PDB entry 1DE4 | X-ray diffraction, 2.80 A resolution | chains D and E of the 6 polymer chains in the assembly

[Chain D]
Name: Hemochromatosis protein
Organism: Homo sapiens
Notes: fragment: ectodomain
Reference sequence: Q30201 (HFE_HUMAN); residues 1-275 here correspond to UniProt positions 23-297 (UniProt number = residue number + 22)
Sequence (275 residues; numbered 1 to 275; the number before each row is that of its first residue):
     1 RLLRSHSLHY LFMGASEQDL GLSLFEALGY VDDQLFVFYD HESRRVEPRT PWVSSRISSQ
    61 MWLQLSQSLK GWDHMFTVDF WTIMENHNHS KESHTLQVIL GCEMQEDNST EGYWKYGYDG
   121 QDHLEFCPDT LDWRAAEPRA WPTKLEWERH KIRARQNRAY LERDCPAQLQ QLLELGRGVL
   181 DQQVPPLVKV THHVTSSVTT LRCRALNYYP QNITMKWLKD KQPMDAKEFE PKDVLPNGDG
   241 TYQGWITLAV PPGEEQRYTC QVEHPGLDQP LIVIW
Unresolved in the structure: 1-3
Cystine bridges: Cys-102/Cys-165, Cys-203/Cys-260
Swiss-Prot annotation at these positions:
  - glycosylation (N-linked (GlcNAc...) asparagine): Asn-88, Asn-108, Asn-212

[Chain E]
Name: Beta-2-microglobulin
Organism: Homo sapiens
Reference sequence: P61769 (B2MG_HUMAN); residues 1-99 here correspond to UniProt positions 21-119 (UniProt number = residue number + 20)
Sequence (99 residues; row label = number of the first residue in the row):
     1 IQRTPKIQVY SRHPAENGKS NFLNCYVSGF HPSDIEVDLL KNGERIEKVE HSDLSFSKDW
    61 SFYLLYYTEF TPTEKDEYAC RVNHVTLSQP KIVKWDRDM
Cystine bridges: Cys-25/Cys-80
Swiss-Prot annotation at these positions:
  - modified residue: Gln-2 (Pyrrolidone carboxylic acid)
  - glycosylation: Ile-1 (N-linked (Glc) (glycation) isoleucine), Lys-19 (N-linked (Glc) (glycation) lysine), Lys-41 (N-linked (Glc) (glycation) lysine), Lys-48 (N-linked (Glc) (glycation) lysine), Lys-58 (N-linked (Glc) (glycation) lysine), Lys-91 (N-linked (Glc) (glycation) lysine), Lys-94 (N-linked (Glc) (glycation) lysine)

[Chain D / chain E interface]
Residue-residue contacts (63; chain D residue first):
  Leu-11(D) / Ser-55(E)
  Leu-11(D) / Phe-56(E)
  Phe-12(D) / Phe-56(E)
  Met-13(D) / Leu-54(E)  hydrophobic
  Met-13(D) / Phe-56(E)  hydrophobic
  Met-13(D) / Phe-62(E)  hydrophobic
  Leu-28(D) / Leu-54(E)
  Leu-28(D) / Ser-55(E)
  Tyr-30(D) / Ser-55(E)  hydrogen bond
  Tyr-30(D) / Tyr-63(E)
  Leu-35(D) / Asp-53(E)
  Phe-38(D) / Asp-53(E)
  Arg-49(D) / Asp-53(E)  salt bridge
  Thr-95(D) / His-31(E)  hydrogen bond
  Gln-97(D) / His-31(E)
  Gln-97(D) / Phe-56(E)
  Gln-97(D) / Trp-60(E)  hydrogen bond (side chain-backbone)
  Gln-97(D) / Phe-62(E)
  Val-98(D) / Phe-56(E)
  Val-98(D) / Trp-60(E)
  Lys-115(D) / Trp-60(E)
  Tyr-116(D) / Trp-60(E)
  Gly-117(D) / Trp-60(E)
  Asp-119(D) / Ile-1(E)  hydrogen bond (backbone-backbone)
  Asp-119(D) / His-31(E)
  Gly-120(D) / Arg-3(E)  hydrogen bond (backbone-side chain)
  Gly-120(D) / His-31(E)  hydrogen bond (backbone-side chain)
  Gly-120(D) / Asp-59(E)
  Gly-120(D) / Trp-60(E)
  Gln-121(D) / Ile-1(E)
  Gln-121(D) / Trp-60(E)
  Asp-122(D) / Trp-60(E)  hydrogen bond
  Lys-189(D) / Pro-14(E)
  His-193(D) / Asp-98(E)  salt bridge
  Arg-202(D) / Asp-96(E)  salt bridge
  Arg-202(D) / Asp-98(E)  hydrogen bond (side chain-backbone)
  Arg-202(D) / Met-99(E)
  Arg-204(D) / Ser-11(E)  hydrogen bond (side chain-backbone)
  Arg-204(D) / Pro-14(E)
  Arg-204(D) / Met-99(E)  hydrogen bond (side chain-backbone)
  Leu-206(D) / Arg-12(E)
  Leu-206(D) / Pro-14(E)
  Asn-207(D) / Arg-12(E)
  Asn-207(D) / His-13(E)  hydrogen bond
  Asp-233(D) / Gln-8(E)  hydrogen bond
  Leu-235(D) / Gln-8(E)
  Leu-235(D) / Tyr-10(E)
  Pro-236(D) / Tyr-10(E)  hydrogen bond (backbone-side chain)
  Pro-236(D) / Tyr-26(E)  hydrophobic
  Pro-236(D) / Leu-65(E)
  Asn-237(D) / Arg-12(E)
  Asn-237(D) / Asn-24(E)  hydrogen bond
  Asn-237(D) / Leu-65(E)
  Gly-238(D) / Leu-65(E)
  Gly-238(D) / Tyr-67(E)  hydrogen bond (backbone-side chain)
  Asp-239(D) / Arg-12(E)  salt bridge
  Gln-243(D) / Tyr-10(E)
  Gln-243(D) / Ser-11(E)  hydrogen bond (side chain-backbone)
  Gln-243(D) / Arg-12(E)
  Gln-243(D) / Asn-24(E)
  Trp-245(D) / Tyr-10(E)  hydrophobic
  Trp-245(D) / Met-99(E)
  Thr-247(D) / Met-99(E)
Interface residues without a listed pair, chain D (37 interface residues in all): Gln-18, Ile-99, Thr-191, Thr-241
Interface residues without a listed pair, chain E (25 interface residues in all): Asp-34

[Overview]
37 residues of chain D face 25 of chain E across their interface, with 16 hydrogen bonds and 4 salt bridges.
Polar contacts include Arg-49(D)/Asp-53(E), His-193(D)/Asp-98(E) and Arg-202(D)/Asp-96(E).
Here chain D is Hemochromatosis protein and chain E is Beta-2-microglobulin, both from Homo sapiens. Entry
1DE4 (Hemochromatosis protein hfe complexed with transferrin receptor) was determined by X-ray diffraction.
